PDB entry 3IIF | X-ray diffraction, 2.10 A resolution | chain A

# Chain A
Name: Core histone macro-H2A.1, Isoform 1
Source organism: Homo sapiens
Notes: fragment: Macro domain:
UniProt: O75367-2 (H2AY_HUMAN); residue numbers follow UniProt; this construct covers 162-369
Chain sequence (211 residues; row label = number of the first residue in the row):
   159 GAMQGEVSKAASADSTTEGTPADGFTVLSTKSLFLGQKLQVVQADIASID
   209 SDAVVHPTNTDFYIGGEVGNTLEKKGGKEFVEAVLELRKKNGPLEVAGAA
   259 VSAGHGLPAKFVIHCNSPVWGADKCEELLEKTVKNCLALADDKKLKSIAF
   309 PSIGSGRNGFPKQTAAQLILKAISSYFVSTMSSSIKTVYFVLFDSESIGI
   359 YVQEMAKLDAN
Not modelled in the structure: 159-180, 364-369
Construct notes: expression tag (159-161)
Residues lining bound ligands: adenosine-5-diphosphoribose (APR): A202, D203, I204, P215, T216, N217, Y221, G223, G224, E225, V226, G227, T229, S275, P309, S310, I311, G312, S313, G314, R315, N316, G317, K320, V349, F351, D352, S355

# Overview
Chain A binds adenosine-5-diphosphoribose.
Chain A is Core histone macro-H2A.1, Isoform 1 (Homo sapiens); the structure, Crystal structure of the macro
domain of human histone macroH2A1.1 in complex with ADP-ribose (form B), was determined by X-ray diffraction
(same publication as 3IID).
